1R55 - chain A; structure by X-ray diffraction, 1.58 A resolution.

== Chain A ==
Protein: Adam 33
From: Homo sapiens
Notes: EC 3.4.24.-
Reference sequence: Q9BZ11 (AD33_HUMAN); numbering as in UniProt (aligned over 204-409)
Chain sequence (214 residues; row label = number of the first residue in the row):
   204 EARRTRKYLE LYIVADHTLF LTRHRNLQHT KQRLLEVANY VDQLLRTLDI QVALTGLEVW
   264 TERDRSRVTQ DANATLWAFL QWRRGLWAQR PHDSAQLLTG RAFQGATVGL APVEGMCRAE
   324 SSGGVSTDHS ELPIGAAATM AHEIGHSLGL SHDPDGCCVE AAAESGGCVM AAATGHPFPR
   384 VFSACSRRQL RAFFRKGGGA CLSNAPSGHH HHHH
Unresolved in the structure: 204-207, 411-417
Differences from the reference sequence: engineered mutation Gln-231 (Asn in Q9BZ11); cloning artifact (410-411); expression tag (412-417)
Swiss-Prot annotation at these positions:
  - active site: Glu-346
  - binding site (Zn(2+)): His-345, His-349, His-355
  - glycosylation: Asn-276 (N-linked (GlcNAc...) asparagine)
  - natural variant: Ala-305 (A305V: In a cutaneous metastatic melanoma sample)
Cystine bridges: Cys-320/Cys-404, Cys-360/Cys-388, Cys-361/Cys-371
Covalent attachments: N-acetylglucosamine (NAG) linked to Asn-276
Bound ions: Ca2+: Glu-213, Asp-296, Cys-404, Asn-407; Zn2+: His-345, His-349, His-355 (together with marimastat)
Ligand contacts: marimastat (097; (2S,3R)-N~4~-[(1S)-2,2-dimethyl-1-(methylcarbamoyl)propyl]-N~1~,2-dihydroxy-3-(2-methylpropyl)butanediamide): Gly-308, Ala-309, Thr-310, Val-311, Gly-312, Leu-313, Thr-342, His-345, Glu-346, His-349, His-355, Ala-374, Ala-375, Ala-376, Thr-377

== In short ==
Bound to chain A: marimastat. Covalently linked N-acetylglucosamine: at Asn-276. His-345, His-349 and His-355
form the Zn2+ site. Glu-213, Asp-296, Cys-404 and Asn-407 coordinate Ca2+. UniProt lists active-site residue
Glu-346 and 3 Zn2+-binding residues.
Chain A is Adam 33 (Homo sapiens); the structure, Crystal structure of the catalytic domain of human ADAM 33,
was determined by X-ray diffraction (same publication as 1R54).
